PDB entry 7OQX | X-ray diffraction, 2.20 A resolution | chain A

# Chain A
Molecule: CCA-adding enzyme
From: Planococcus halocryophilus
UniProtKB: A0A1C7DQ98 (A0A1C7DQ98_9BACL); residues 1-377 here = UniProt positions 1-377
Chain sequence (420 residues; each row starts with the number of its first residue; numbers below 1 keep their minus sign (Met-42 is residue -42)):
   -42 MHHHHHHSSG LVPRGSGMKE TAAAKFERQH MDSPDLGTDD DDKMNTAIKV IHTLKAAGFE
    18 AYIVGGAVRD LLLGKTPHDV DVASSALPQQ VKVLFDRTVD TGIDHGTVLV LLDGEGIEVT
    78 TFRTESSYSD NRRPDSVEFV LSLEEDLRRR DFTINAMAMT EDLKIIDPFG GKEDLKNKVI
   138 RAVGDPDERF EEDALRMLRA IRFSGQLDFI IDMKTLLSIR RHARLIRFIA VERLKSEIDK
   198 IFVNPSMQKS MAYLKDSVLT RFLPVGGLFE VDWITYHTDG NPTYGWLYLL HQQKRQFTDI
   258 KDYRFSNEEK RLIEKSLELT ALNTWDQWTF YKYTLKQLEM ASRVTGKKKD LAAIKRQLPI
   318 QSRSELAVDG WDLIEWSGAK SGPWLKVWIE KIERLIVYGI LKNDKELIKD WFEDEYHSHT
Not modelled in the structure: -42 to -5, 84-93, 374-377
Sequence notes: initiating methionine (-42); expression tag (-41 to 0)
Small-molecule neighbours: CMPcPP (2TM; 5'-O-[(S)-hydroxy{[(S)-hydroxy(phosphonooxy)phosphoryl]methyl}phosphoryl]cytidine): Gly22, Gly23, Arg26, His35, Asp38, Arg107, Asp108, Asn112, Asp150, Arg153, Arg156, Arg159, Phe160, Gln163, Arg190, Lys197
From the paper describing this entry:
  - mutagenesis - K133R/N134R: increased stability
  - mutagenesis - K133R/N134R: unchanged growth
  - mutagenesis - K133R/N134R: unchanged catalytic activity

# Summary
Ligands of chain A: CMPcPP. From the paper: K133R/N134R increase stability; K133R/N134R leave growth
unchanged.
Chain A is CCA-adding enzyme (Planococcus halocryophilus); the structure, Crystal structure of a psychrophilic
CCA-adding enzyme in complex with CMPcPP, was determined by X-ray diffraction, deposited together with 7OTL,
7OTR, 6QXN and 6QY6.
